PDB entry 6GH6 | electron microscopy, 4.10 A resolution (low resolution: residue-level contacts below are approximate; hydrogen-bond / salt-bridge calls are withheld) | chains C and M of the 8 polymer chains in the assembly

== Chain C ==
Protein: DNA-directed RNA polymerase subunit beta
Organism: Escherichia coli (strain K12)
Notes: EC 2.7.7.6
UniProt: P0A8V2 (RPOB_ECOLI); numbering as in UniProt (aligned over 1-1342)
Amino-acid sequence (1342 residues; each row starts with the number of its first residue):
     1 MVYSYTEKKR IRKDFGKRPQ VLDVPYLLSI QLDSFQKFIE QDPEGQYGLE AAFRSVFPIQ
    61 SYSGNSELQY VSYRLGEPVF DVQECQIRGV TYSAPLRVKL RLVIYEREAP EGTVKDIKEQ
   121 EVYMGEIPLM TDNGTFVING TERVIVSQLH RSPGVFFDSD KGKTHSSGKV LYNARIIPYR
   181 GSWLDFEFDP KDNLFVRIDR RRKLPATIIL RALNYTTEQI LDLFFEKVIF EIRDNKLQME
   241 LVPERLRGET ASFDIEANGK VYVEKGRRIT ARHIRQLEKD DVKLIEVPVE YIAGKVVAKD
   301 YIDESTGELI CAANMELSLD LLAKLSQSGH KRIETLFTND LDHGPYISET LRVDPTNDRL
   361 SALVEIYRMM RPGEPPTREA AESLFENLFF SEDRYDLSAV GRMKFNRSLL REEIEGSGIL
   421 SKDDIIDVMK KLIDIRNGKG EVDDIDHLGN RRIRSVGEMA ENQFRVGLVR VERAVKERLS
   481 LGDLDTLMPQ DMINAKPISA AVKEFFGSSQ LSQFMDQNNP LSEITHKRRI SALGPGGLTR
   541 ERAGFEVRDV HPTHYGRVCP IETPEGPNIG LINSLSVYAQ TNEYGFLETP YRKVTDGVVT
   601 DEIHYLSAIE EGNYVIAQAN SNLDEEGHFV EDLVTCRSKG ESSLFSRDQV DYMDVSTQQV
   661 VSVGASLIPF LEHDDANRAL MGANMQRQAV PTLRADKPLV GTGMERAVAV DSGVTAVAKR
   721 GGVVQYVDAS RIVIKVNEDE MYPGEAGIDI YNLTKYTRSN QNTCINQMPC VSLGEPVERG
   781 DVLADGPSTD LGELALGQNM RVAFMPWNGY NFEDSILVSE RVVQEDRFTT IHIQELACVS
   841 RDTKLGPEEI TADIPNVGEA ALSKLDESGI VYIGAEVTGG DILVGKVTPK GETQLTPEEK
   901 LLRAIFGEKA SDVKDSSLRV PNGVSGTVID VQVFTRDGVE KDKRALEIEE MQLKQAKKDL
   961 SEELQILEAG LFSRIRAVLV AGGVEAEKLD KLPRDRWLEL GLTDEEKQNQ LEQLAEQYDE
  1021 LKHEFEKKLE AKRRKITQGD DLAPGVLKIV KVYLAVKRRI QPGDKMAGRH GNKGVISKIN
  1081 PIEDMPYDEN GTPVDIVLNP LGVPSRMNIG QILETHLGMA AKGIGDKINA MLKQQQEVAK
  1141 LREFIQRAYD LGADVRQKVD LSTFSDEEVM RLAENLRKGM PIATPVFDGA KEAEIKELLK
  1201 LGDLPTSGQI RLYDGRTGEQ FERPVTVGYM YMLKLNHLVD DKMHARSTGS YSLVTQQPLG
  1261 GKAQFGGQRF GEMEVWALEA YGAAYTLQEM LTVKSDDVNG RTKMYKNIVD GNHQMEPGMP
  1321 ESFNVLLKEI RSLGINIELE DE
Unresolved in the structure: 1342
What the authors report for this chain:
  - binding site for nifH promoter template DNA: Pro372 to Pro375

== Chain M ==
Protein: RNA polymerase sigma-54 factor
Organism: Klebsiella pneumoniae
UniProt: A0A0J4U551 (A0A0J4U551_KLEPN); numbering as in UniProt; present here: 1-258, 294-397, 414-477
Amino-acid sequence (497 residues; numbered -19 to 477; the number before each row is that of its first residue; numbers below 1 keep their minus sign (Met-19 is residue -19); X marks 51 residues of unknown identity (built as UNK)):
   -19 MGSSHHHHHH SSGLVPRGSH MKQGLQLRLS QQLAMTPQLQ QAIRLLQLST LELQQELQQA
    41 LESNPLLEQT DLHDEVEAKE VEDRESLDTV DALEQKEMPD ELPLDASWDE IYTAGTPSGN
   101 GVDYQDDELP VYQGETTQTL QDYLMWQVEL TPFTDTDRAI ATSIVDAVDD TGYLTIQIED
   161 IVDSIGDDEI GLEEVEAVLK RIQRFDPVGV AAKDLRDCLL IQLSQFAKET PWLEEARLII
   221 SDHLDLLANH DFRTLMRVTR LKEEVLKEAV NLIQSLDPXX XXXXXXXXXX XXXXXXXXXX
   281 XXXXXXXXXX XXXIPRLKIN QQYAAMGNSA RNDADGQFIR SNLQEARWLI KSLESANDTL
   341 LRVSRCIVEQ QQAFFEQGEE YMKPMVLADI AQAVEMHEST ISRVTTQKYL HSPRGIFXXX
   401 XXXXXXXXXX XXXEASSTAI RALVKKLIAA ENPAKPLSDS KLTSMLSEQG IMVARRTVAK
   461 YRESLSIPPS NQRKQLV
Unresolved in the structure: -19 to 114, 258, 294-334, 397, 414, 474-477
Construct notes: initiating methionine (-19); expression tag (-18 to 0); engineered mutation Ala336 (Arg in A0A0J4U551)
What the authors report for this chain:
  - conformationally variable residues (order/disorder transition): Gln317 to Ile330

== Interface between chain C and chain M ==
Residue-residue contacts (17):
  Lys844(C) - Tyr389(M)
  Leu901(C) - Asn229(M)
  Ala904(C) - Asn229(M)
  Ile905(C) - Asn229(M)
  Phe906(C) - Ile253(M)
  Phe906(C) - Gln254(M)
  Phe906(C) - Asp257(M)
  Pro1044(C) - His391(M)
  Ser1250(C) - Thr117(M)
  Tyr1251(C) - Glu115(M)
  Tyr1251(C) - Thr116(M)
  Ser1252(C) - Thr116(M)
  Leu1253(C) - Thr116(M)
  Thr1302(C) - Trp126(M)
  Tyr1305(C) - Trp126(M)
  Tyr1305(C) - Leu130(M)
  Lys1306(C) - Glu129(M)
Other interface residues (no listed pair), chain C (21 interface residues in all): Arg841, Thr843, Asn856, Gln894, Glu898, Leu902, Lys914, Ser916
Other interface residues (no listed pair), chain M (15 interface residues in all): Tyr153, Ile396, Ser466

== In short ==
The interface between chain C and chain M involves 21 residues on one side and 15 on the other. From the
paper: a binding site for nifH promoter template DNA at Pro372(C); conformational variability at Gln317(M).
Here chain C is DNA-directed RNA polymerase subunit beta (Escherichia coli (strain K12)) and chain M is RNA
polymerase sigma-54 factor (Klebsiella pneumoniae). Entry 6GH6 (Cryo-EM structure of bacterial RNA
polymerase-sigma54 holoenzyme intermediate partially loaded complex) was determined by electron microscopy
(same publication as 6GFW and 6GH5).
